Entry 7QVX (electron microscopy, 2.50 A resolution); this record covers chains B and C of the 3 polymer chains in the assembly.

[Chain B]
Molecule: Capsid protein VP2
From: Coxsackievirus A6
UniProt: Q6JKS2 (Q6JKS2_9ENTO); residues 1-256 here correspond to UniProt positions 70-325 (UniProt number = residue number + 69)
Amino-acid sequence (256 residues; each row starts with the number of its first residue):
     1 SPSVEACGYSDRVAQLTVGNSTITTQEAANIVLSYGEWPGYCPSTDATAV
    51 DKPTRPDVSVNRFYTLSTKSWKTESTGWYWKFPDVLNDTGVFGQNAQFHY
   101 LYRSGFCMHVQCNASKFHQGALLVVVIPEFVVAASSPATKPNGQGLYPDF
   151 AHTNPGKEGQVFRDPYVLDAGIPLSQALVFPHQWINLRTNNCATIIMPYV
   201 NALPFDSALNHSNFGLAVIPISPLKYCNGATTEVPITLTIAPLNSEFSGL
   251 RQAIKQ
Not modelled in the structure: 1-29, 139-143, 252-256
What the authors report for this chain:
  - conformationally variable residues (order/disorder transition): Thr45 to Ala47

[Chain C]
Molecule: Capsid protein VP3
From: Coxsackievirus A6
UniProt: Q6JKS2 (Q6JKS2_9ENTO); residues 1-241 here correspond to UniProt positions 326-566 (UniProt number = residue number + 325)
Amino-acid sequence (241 residues; numbered 1 to 241; the number before each row is that of its first residue):
     1 GLPTELKPGTNQFLTTDDGTSPPILPGFEPTPLIHIPGEFTSLLDLCRIE
    51 TILEVNNTTGTTGVNRLLIPVRAQNNVDQLCASFQVDPGRNGPWQSTMVG
   101 QICRYYTQWSGSLKVTFMFTGSFMATGKMLIAYTPPGSAQPTTREAAMLG
   151 THIVWDFGLQSSVTLVIPWISNTHFRAVKTGGVYDYYATGIVTIWYQTNF
   201 VVPPDTPSEANIIALGAAQENFTLKLCKDTDEIRQTAEYQN
Not modelled in the structure: 175-186, 234-241
What the authors report for this chain:
  - conformationally variable residues (loop rearrangement): Trp169 to Phe175

[Chain B / chain C interface]
Contacting residue pairs (66; chain B residue first):
  Tyr35(B) - Gly38(C)
  Glu37(B) - His35(C)  salt bridge
  Glu37(B) - Pro37(C)
  Lys116(B) - Ser122(C)
  Lys116(B) - Phe123(C)
  Lys116(B) - Met124(C)
  Phe117(B) - Ser122(C)
  Phe117(B) - Pro204(C)
  Phe117(B) - Asp205(C)
  Phe117(B) - Thr206(C)
  His118(B) - Ser122(C)
  Gln119(B) - Thr120(C)
  Gln119(B) - Gly121(C)
  Gln119(B) - Ser122(C)  hydrogen bond (side chain-backbone)
  Gln119(B) - Pro207(C)
  Gln119(B) - Glu209(C)  hydrogen bond (side chain-backbone)
  Gln119(B) - Ala210(C)
  Gly120(B) - Thr120(C)
  Ala121(B) - Thr120(C)
  Tyr166(B) - Glu54(C)  hydrogen bond
  Tyr166(B) - Gly63(C)
  Leu174(B) - Val64(C)  hydrophobic
  Ser175(B) - Thr51(C)
  Ser175(B) - Ile52(C)  hydrogen bond (backbone-backbone)
  Ser175(B) - Ser96(C)  hydrogen bond (side chain-backbone)
  Gln176(B) - Thr51(C)
  Gln176(B) - Gln95(C)
  Gln176(B) - Ser96(C)  hydrogen bond (side chain-backbone)
  Gln176(B) - Thr97(C)
  Gln176(B) - Met98(C)
  Gln176(B) - Gln101(C)
  Leu178(B) - Ile49(C)
  Leu178(B) - Glu50(C)
  Val179(B) - Met98(C)  hydrophobic
  Trp184(B) - Met118(C)  hydrophobic
  Asn186(B) - Met118(C)
  Asn186(B) - Phe119(C)  hydrogen bond (side chain-backbone)
  Asn186(B) - Thr120(C)
  Arg188(B) - Phe119(C)
  Arg188(B) - Gly121(C)  hydrogen bond (side chain-backbone)
  Arg188(B) - Ser122(C)  hydrogen bond (side chain-backbone)
  Arg188(B) - Phe123(C)
  Arg188(B) - Ala125(C)  hydrogen bond (side chain-backbone)
  Arg188(B) - Phe157(C)  hydrogen bond (side chain-backbone)
  Arg188(B) - Ser161(C)  hydrogen bond
  Thr189(B) - Ser161(C)
  Tyr199(B) - Pro37(C)
  Val200(B) - Pro37(C)  hydrophobic
  Asn201(B) - Ile34(C)
  Asn201(B) - Ile36(C)
  Ala202(B) - Ile34(C)
  Leu203(B) - Ile34(C)
  Pro204(B) - Ile34(C)
  Ile221(B) - Val64(C)
  Ile221(B) - Leu68(C)
  Ile221(B) - Ile213(C)  hydrophobic
  Ser222(B) - Leu68(C)
  Ser222(B) - Thr120(C)  hydrogen bond
  Ser222(B) - Asn211(C)  hydrogen bond
  Pro223(B) - Leu68(C)
  Pro223(B) - Asn211(C)
  Lys225(B) - Pro207(C)
  Tyr226(B) - Pro207(C)  hydrophobic
  Cys227(B) - Asp205(C)
  Cys227(B) - Thr206(C)
  Cys227(B) - Pro207(C)
Also at the interface, not in a pair above, chain B (33 interface residues in all): Pro165, Pro198, Pro220
Also at the interface, not in a pair above, chain C (40 interface residues in all): Arg66, Leu67, Gly158, Leu215

[In short]
The interface between chain B and chain C involves 33 residues on one side and 40 on the other, with 14
hydrogen bonds and 1 salt bridge. Polar contacts include Glu37(B)-His35(C), Gln119(B)-Ser122(C) and
Gln119(B)-Glu209(C). The paper reports conformational variability at Thr45(B) and Trp169(C).
Here chain B is Capsid protein VP2 and chain C is Capsid protein VP3, both from Coxsackievirus A6. Entry 7QVX
(Cryo-EM structure of coxsackievirus A6 altered particle) was determined by electron microscopy (same
publication as 7QVY and 7QW9).
